PDB entry 5F9H | X-ray diffraction, 3.10 A resolution | chains A and K of the 12 polymer chains in the assembly

Chain A (and K):
Protein: Probable ATP-dependent RNA helicase DDX58
From: Homo sapiens
Notes: EC 3.6.4.13; chain K of this document is another copy of the same molecule, construct and numbering; everything in this record applies to it too
UniProtKB: O95786 (DDX58_HUMAN); residues 232-925 here = UniProt positions 232-925
Amino-acid sequence (695 residues; numbered 231 to 925; the number before each row is that of its first residue):
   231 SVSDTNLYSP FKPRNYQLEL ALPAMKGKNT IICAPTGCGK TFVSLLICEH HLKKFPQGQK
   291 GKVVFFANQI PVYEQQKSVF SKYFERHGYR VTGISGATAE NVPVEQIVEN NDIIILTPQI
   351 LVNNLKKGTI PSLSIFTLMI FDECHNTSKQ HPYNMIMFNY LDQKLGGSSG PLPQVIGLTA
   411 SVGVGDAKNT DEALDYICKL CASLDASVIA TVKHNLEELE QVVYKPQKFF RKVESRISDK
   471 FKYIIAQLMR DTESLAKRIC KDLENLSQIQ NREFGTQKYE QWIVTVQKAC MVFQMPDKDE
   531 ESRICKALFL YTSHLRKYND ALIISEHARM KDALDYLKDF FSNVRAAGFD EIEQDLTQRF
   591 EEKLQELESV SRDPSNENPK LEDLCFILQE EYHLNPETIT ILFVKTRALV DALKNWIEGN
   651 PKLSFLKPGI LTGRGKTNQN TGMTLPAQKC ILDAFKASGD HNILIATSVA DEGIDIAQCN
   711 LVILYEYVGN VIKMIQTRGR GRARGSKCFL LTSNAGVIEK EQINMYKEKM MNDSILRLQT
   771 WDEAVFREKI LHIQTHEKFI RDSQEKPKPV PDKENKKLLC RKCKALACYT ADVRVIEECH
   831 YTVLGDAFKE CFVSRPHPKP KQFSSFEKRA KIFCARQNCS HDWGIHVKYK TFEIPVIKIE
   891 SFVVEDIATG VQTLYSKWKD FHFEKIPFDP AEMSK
Not modelled in the structure: 231-240, 494-501, 578, 665-689, 795-796, 923-925 (chain K: 231-241, 468, 490-501, 578-579, 664-689, 795-797, 923-925)
Construct notes: expression tag (231)
Bound ions: Mg2+ site 1: P286, Q289; Mg2+ site 2 near Q349 (its only coordinating residue here); Zn2+: C810, C813, C864, C869
Residues lining bound ligands: GTP (guanosine-5'-triphosphate): R664, H830, H847, F853, K858, K861, D872, G874, I875, V886, I887, K888
Curated features (UniProtKB/Swiss-Prot):
  - motif: D372 to H375 (DECH box)
  - binding site (ATP): A264 to T271
  - binding site (Zn(2+)): C810, C813, C864, C869
  - modified residue: N495 (Microbial infection: Deamidated asparagine), N549 (Microbial infection: Deamidated asparagine), T770 (Phosphothreonine), S854 (Phosphoserine), S855 (Phosphoserine), K858 (N6-acetyllysine), K909 (N6-acetyllysine)
  - cross-link: K812 (Glycyl lysine isopeptide (Lys-Gly) (interchain with G-Cter in ubiquitin))
  - natural variant: C268 (C268F: In SGMRT2), E373 (E373A: In SGMRT2)
  - mutagenesis: K270 (K270A: No IRF3 signaling activity. Loss of dsRNA-induced ATPase activity. No effect on ds-RNA binding. Changed RIG-I signaling pathway), D372 to H375 (Loss of dsRNA-induced ATPase activity. No effect on ds-RNA binding. Changed RIG-I signaling pathway), T409 to S411 (Loss of dsRNA-induced ATPase activity. No effect on ds-RNA binding. Changed RIG-I signaling pathway), N495 (N495Q: Complete loss of herpes simplex virus 1 UL37-mediated deamidation; when associated with Q-549), N549 (N549Q: Complete loss of herpes simplex virus 1 UL37-mediated deamidation; when associated with Q-495), F633 to T636 (Loss of dsRNA-induced ATPase activity. Changed RIG-I signaling pathway), T697 to D701 (No effect on dsRNA-induced ATPase activity. Changed RIG-I signaling pathway), Q726 to R730 (Loss of dsRNA-induced ATPase activity. Changed RIG-I signaling pathway), K788 (K788R: Decreased polyubiquitination. Loss of function in RIG-I signaling pathway. Decreased ubiquitination and function in RIG-I signaling pathway without effect on RNA-binding ...), K849 (K849R: Decreased ubiquitination and function in RIG-I signaling pathway without effect on RNA-binding; when associated with R-788, R-851, R-888, R-907 and R-909), K851 (K851R: Decreased ubiquitination and function in RIG-I signaling pathway without effect on RNA-binding; when associated with R-788, R-849, R-888, R-907 and R-909), K888 (K888R: Decreased ubiquitination and function in RIG-I signaling pathway without effect on RNA-binding; when associated with R-788, R-849, R-851, R-907 and R-909), 2 further mutagenesis entries in UniProt
What the authors report for this chain:
  - binding site for GTP: H830, H847, K858, K861, V886, K888
  - mutagenesis - H830A: increased binding to Cap-1 HP RNA
  - mutagenesis - H830A: increased binding to 2'-O-methylated 5'ppp HP RNA
  - mutagenesis - H830A: increased signaling in response to Cap-1 dsRNA
  - mutagenesis - H830A: increased signaling in response to 5'ppp 2'O-Me HP RNA
  - mutagenesis - H830A: increased signaling in response to in the absence of RNA stimulation
  - mutagenesis - H830A: unchanged expression
  - specificity-determining residues: H830
  - mutagenesis - H830A: unchanged signaling in response to 5'ppp
  - mutagenesis - H830A: increased signaling in response to Cap-0 dsRNA

Chain A / chain K interface:
Pairs across the interface - 5 pairs, chain A then chain K:
  P286(A) - G288(K)
  G288(A) - P286(K)
  G288(A) - G288(K)
  G288(A) - Q289(K)  hydrogen bond (backbone-side chain)
  Q289(A) - G288(K)  hydrogen bond (side chain-backbone)
Also at the interface, not in a pair above, chain A (4 interface residues in all): Q287
Also at the interface, not in a pair above, chain K (4 interface residues in all): Q287

Overview:
Chain A and chain K each contribute 4 residues to their interface; the contacts include 2 hydrogen bonds. The
hydrogen-bonded pair is G288(A)-Q289(K). Chain A binds GTP. From the paper: a binding site for GTP at H830(A),
H847(A) and K858(A) among others; H830A of chain A increases binding to Cap-1 HP RNA.
Both chains are Probable ATP-dependent RNA helicase DDX58 (Homo sapiens). Entry 5F9H (Crystal structure of
RIG-I helicase-RD in complex with 24-mer 5' triphosphate hairpin RNA) was determined by X-ray diffraction
(same publication as 5F98 and 5F9F).
